PDB entry 6PMJ | electron microscopy, 3.91 A resolution | chains A and B of the 9 polymer chains in the assembly

Chain A (and B):
Protein: DNA-directed RNA polymerase subunit alpha
From: Escherichia coli O157:H7
Notes: EC 2.7.7.6; chain B of this document is another copy of the same molecule, construct and numbering; everything in this record applies to it too
UniProt: P0A7Z6 (RPOA_ECO57); residues 1-329 here = UniProt positions 1-329
Amino-acid sequence (329 residues; each row starts with the number of its first residue):
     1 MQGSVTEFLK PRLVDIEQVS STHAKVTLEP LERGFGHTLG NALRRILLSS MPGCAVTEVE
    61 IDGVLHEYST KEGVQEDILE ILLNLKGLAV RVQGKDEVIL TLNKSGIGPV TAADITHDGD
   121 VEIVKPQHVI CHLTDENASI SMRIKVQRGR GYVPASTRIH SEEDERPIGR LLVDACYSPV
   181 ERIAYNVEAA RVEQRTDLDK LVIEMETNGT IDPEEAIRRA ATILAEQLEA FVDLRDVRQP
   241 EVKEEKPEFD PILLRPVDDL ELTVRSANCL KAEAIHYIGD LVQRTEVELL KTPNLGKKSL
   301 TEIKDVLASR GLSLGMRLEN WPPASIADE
Disordered / not traced: 1-5, 236-329 (chain B: 1-5, 234-329)

Chain A / chain B interface:
Residue-residue contacts (40):
  Phe8(A) with Glu226(B)
  Leu9(A) with Gln227(B), hydrogen bond (backbone-side chain)
  Lys10(A) with Glu226(B); Glu229(B), salt bridge
  Pro11(A) with Gln227(B); Ala230(B); Phe231(B)
  Arg12(A) with Phe231(B)
  Leu13(A) with Phe231(B)
  Leu28(A) with Phe231(B), hydrophobic
  Arg33(A) with Ser49(B), hydrogen bond (side chain-backbone); Arg150(B)
  Gly34(A) with Arg45(B), hydrogen bond (backbone-side chain)
  Phe35(A) with Leu224(B), hydrophobic; Gln227(B)
  His37(A) with Arg45(B)
  Thr38(A) with Ala42(B); Arg45(B), hydrogen bond
  Arg45(A) with Gly34(B), hydrogen bond (side chain-backbone); Phe35(B); His37(B); Thr38(B), hydrogen bond
  Ile46(A) with Phe35(B), hydrophobic
  Arg150(A) with Thr6(B); Glu7(B)
  Arg218(A) with Phe231(B); Val232(B); Asp233(B), hydrogen bond (side chain-backbone)
  Arg219(A) with Thr6(B)
  Thr222(A) with Val232(B), hydrogen bond (side chain-backbone)
  Glu226(A) with Phe8(B); Lys10(B), salt bridge
  Gln227(A) with Leu9(B); Phe35(B)
  Ala230(A) with Pro11(B)
  Phe231(A) with Ala221(B), hydrophobic
  Val232(A) with Ala221(B), hydrophobic
  Leu234(A) with Leu13(B)
  Arg235(A) with Leu13(B); Ile16(B)
Also at the interface, not in a pair above, chain A (34 interface residues in all): Leu39, Asn41, Ala42, Ser50, Arg195, Glu214, Ala221, Leu224, Leu228
Also at the interface, not in a pair above, chain B (33 interface residues in all): Arg12, Glu32, Leu39, Asn41, Ile46, Ser50, Thr222, Leu228

In short:
34 residues of chain A face 33 of chain B across their interface; the contacts include 8 hydrogen bonds and 2
salt bridges. Polar pairs include Lys10(A)-Glu229(B), Glu226(A)-Lys10(B) and Leu9(A)-Gln227(B).
Both chains are DNA-directed RNA polymerase subunit alpha (Escherichia coli O157:H7). Entry 6PMJ
(Sigm28-transcription initiation complex with specific promoter at the state 2) was determined by electron
microscopy (same publication as 6PMI).
